Entry 9IOP (electron microscopy, 3.33 A resolution); this record covers chains A and B of the 4 polymer chains in the assembly.

# Chain A (and B)
Protein: cUMP-AMP-activated phospholipase
From: Escherichia coli
Notes: EC 3.1.1.32; chain B of this document is another copy of the same molecule, construct and numbering; everything in this record applies to it too
UniProtKB: Q6XGD4 (CAPE_ECOLX); numbering as in UniProt (aligned over 1-320)
Amino-acid sequence (320 residues; row label = number of the first residue in the row):
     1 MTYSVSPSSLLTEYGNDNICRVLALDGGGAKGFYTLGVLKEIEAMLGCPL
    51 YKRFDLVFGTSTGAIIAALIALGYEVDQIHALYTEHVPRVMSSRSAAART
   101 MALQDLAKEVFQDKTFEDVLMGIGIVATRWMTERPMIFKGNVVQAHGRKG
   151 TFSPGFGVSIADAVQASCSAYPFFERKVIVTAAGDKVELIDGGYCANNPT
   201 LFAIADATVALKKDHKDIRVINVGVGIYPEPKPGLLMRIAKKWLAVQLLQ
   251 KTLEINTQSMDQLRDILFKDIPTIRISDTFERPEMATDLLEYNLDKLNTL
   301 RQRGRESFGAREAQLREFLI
Unresolved in the structure: 1-7, 233-242 (chain B: 1-12, 232-242)
Ligand contacts:
  - 3'3'-cUMP-AMP (A1AEP), molecule 1: Arg129, Pro135, Met136, Ile137, Phe138, Lys139, Ala145, His146, Gly147, Arg148, Lys149, Thr151, Phe152, Ser153, Pro154, Gly155, Phe156, Phe202, Ala205, Asp206
  - 3'3'-cUMP-AMP (A1AEP), molecule 2: Gln262, Leu263, Ile266
  - methyl arachidonyl fluorophosphonate (MAY): Gly28, Gly29, Ser61, Thr62, Ser167, Cys168, Ser169, Ala170, Asp191, Leu289
UniProt features mapped onto this chain:
  - motif: Gly27 to Gly32 (GXGXXG), Gly59 to Gly63 (GXSXG), Asp191 to Gly193 (DGA/G)
  - active site: Ser61 (Nucleophile), Asp191 (Proton acceptor)

# How chain A and chain B interact
Residue-residue contacts - 42 pairs, chain A then chain B:
  Trp130(A) - Lys251(B)  hydrogen bond (backbone-side chain)
  Glu133(A) - Lys251(B)  salt bridge
  Glu133(A) - Glu254(B)
  Glu133(A) - Ile255(B)
  Glu133(A) - Gln258(B)
  Arg134(A) - Gln258(B)  hydrogen bond
  Arg134(A) - Gln262(B)  hydrogen bond
  His146(A) - Lys269(B)
  Tyr171(A) - Leu248(B)  hydrophobic
  Cys195(A) - Ser259(B)
  Leu201(A) - Leu263(B)  hydrophobic
  Ala205(A) - Leu267(B)  hydrophobic
  Trp243(A) - Trp243(B)
  Ala245(A) - Ala245(B)  hydrophobic
  Ala245(A) - Leu249(B)
  Gln247(A) - Trp130(B)
  Leu248(A) - Tyr171(B)  hydrophobic
  Leu248(A) - Pro172(B)  hydrophobic
  Leu248(A) - Tyr194(B)
  Leu248(A) - Leu249(B)  hydrophobic
  Leu249(A) - Ala245(B)
  Leu249(A) - Leu248(B)
  Leu249(A) - Leu249(B)  hydrophobic
  Lys251(A) - Trp130(B)  hydrogen bond (side chain-backbone)
  Lys251(A) - Glu133(B)  salt bridge
  Thr252(A) - Tyr194(B)
  Thr252(A) - Leu253(B)
  Leu253(A) - Thr252(B)
  Glu254(A) - Glu133(B)
  Ile255(A) - Thr128(B)
  Ile255(A) - Glu133(B)
  Ile255(A) - Cys195(B)  hydrophobic
  Asn256(A) - Asn256(B)
  Gln258(A) - Glu133(B)
  Gln258(A) - Arg134(B)  hydrogen bond
  Ser259(A) - Pro135(B)
  Gln262(A) - Arg134(B)  hydrogen bond
  Leu263(A) - Leu201(B)  hydrophobic
  Ile266(A) - His146(B)
  Ile266(A) - Val209(B)
  Leu267(A) - Ala205(B)  hydrophobic
  Phe268(A) - Leu267(B)  hydrophobic
Interface residues without a listed pair, chain A (34 interface residues in all): Thr132, Pro135, Tyr194, Val209, Leu244, Val246, Asp261, Lys269
Interface residues without a listed pair, chain B (33 interface residues in all): Phe202, Asp261, Ile266, Phe268

# Summary
34 residues of chain A face 33 of chain B across their interface, with 6 hydrogen bonds and 2 salt bridges.
Among the polar pairs are Glu133(A)-Lys251(B), Trp130(A)-Lys251(B) and Arg134(A)-Gln258(B). Ligands of chain
A: methyl arachidonyl fluorophosphonate and 3'3'-cUMP-AMP.
Both chains are cUMP-AMP-activated phospholipase (Escherichia coli). Entry 9IOP (Cryo-EM structure of cUA and
MAFP bound CapE filament) was determined by electron microscopy together with 9IOM, 9ION and 9IOQ from the
same study.
